Entry 5LAJ (X-ray diffraction, 2.90 A resolution); this record covers chains L and V of the 28 polymer chains in the assembly.

== Chain L ==
Molecule: Proteasome subunit beta type-6
Source organism: Saccharomyces cerevisiae (strain ATCC 204508 / S288c)
Notes: EC 3.4.25.1
UniProt: P23724 (PSB6_YEAST); residues 1-222 here correspond to UniProt positions 20-241 (UniProt number = residue number + 19)
Chain sequence (222 residues; row label = number of the first residue in the row):
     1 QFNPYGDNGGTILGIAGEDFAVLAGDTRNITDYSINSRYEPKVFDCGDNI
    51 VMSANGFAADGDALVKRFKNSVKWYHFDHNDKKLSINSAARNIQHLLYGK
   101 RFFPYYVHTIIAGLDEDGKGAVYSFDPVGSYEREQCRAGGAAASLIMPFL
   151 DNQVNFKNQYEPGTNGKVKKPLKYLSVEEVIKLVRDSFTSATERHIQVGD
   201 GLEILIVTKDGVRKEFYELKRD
Ion coordination: Mg2+: Asp222 (shared with Ile163(V), Asp166(V), Ser169(V) of chain V)

== Chain V ==
Molecule: Proteasome subunit beta type-2
Source organism: Saccharomyces cerevisiae (strain ATCC 204508 / S288c)
Notes: EC 3.4.25.1
UniProt: P25043 (PSB2_YEAST); residues 1-232 here correspond to UniProt positions 30-261 (UniProt number = residue number + 29)
Chain sequence (232 residues; numbered 1 to 232; the number before each row is that of its first residue):
     1 TTIVGVKFNNGVVIAADTRSTQGPIVADKNCAKLHRISPKIWCAGAGTAA
    51 DTEAVTQLIGSNIELHSLYTSREPRVVSALQMLKQHLFKYQGHIGAYLIV
   101 AGVDPTGSHLFSIHAHGSTDVGYYLSLGSGSLAAMAVLESHWKQDLTKEE
   151 AIKLASDAIQAGIWNDLGSGSNVDVCVMEIGKDAEYLRNYLTPNVREEKQ
   201 KSYKFPRGTTAVLKESIVNICDIQEEQVDITA
Disordered / not traced: 227-232
Ion coordination: Mg2+: Ile163, Asp166, Ser169 (shared with Asp222(L) of chain L)

== Chain L / chain V interface ==
Pairs across the interface - 61 pairs, chain L then chain V:
  Arg28(L) - Leu167(V)
  Ile30(L) - Leu167(V)  hydrophobic
  Asp32(L) - Leu167(V)
  Tyr33(L) - Asn165(V)
  Tyr33(L) - Asp166(V)
  Tyr33(L) - Leu167(V)  hydrogen bond (backbone-backbone)
  Tyr33(L) - Gly168(V)
  Ile35(L) - Trp164(V)
  Ile35(L) - Leu167(V)  hydrophobic
  Arg38(L) - Trp164(V)  hydrogen bond (side chain-backbone)
  Arg38(L) - Asn165(V)
  Phe149(L) - Tyr203(V)
  Asn152(L) - Phe205(V)
  Gln153(L) - Lys201(V)
  Gln153(L) - Tyr203(V)
  Gln153(L) - Phe205(V)
  Asn158(L) - Thr209(V)
  Gln159(L) - Phe205(V)
  Gln159(L) - Thr209(V)
  Tyr160(L) - Thr209(V)  hydrogen bond (backbone-backbone)
  Tyr160(L) - Ala211(V)  hydrophobic
  Pro162(L) - Pro206(V)  hydrophobic
  Pro162(L) - Arg207(V)
  Pro162(L) - Gly208(V)
  Asn165(L) - Thr210(V)
  Asn165(L) - Val212(V)
  Gly166(L) - Ala211(V)
  Lys182(L) - Gln200(V)
  Leu183(L) - Tyr203(V)
  Arg185(L) - Glu197(V)  salt bridge
  Arg185(L) - Gln200(V)  hydrogen bond
  Asp186(L) - Lys199(V)
  Asp186(L) - Gln200(V)  hydrogen bond (side chain-backbone)
  Asp186(L) - Lys201(V)
  Asp186(L) - Tyr203(V)  hydrogen bond
  Thr189(L) - Arg196(V)
  Ser190(L) - Arg196(V)  hydrogen bond
  Glu193(L) - Val26(V)
  Glu193(L) - Lys29(V)  salt bridge
  Glu193(L) - Arg196(V)
  Arg194(L) - Pro24(V)
  Arg194(L) - Ile25(V)
  Arg194(L) - Val26(V)  hydrogen bond (backbone-backbone)
  Arg194(L) - Ala27(V)  hydrogen bond (side chain-backbone)
  Arg194(L) - Lys29(V)
  His195(L) - Pro24(V)
  His195(L) - Ile25(V)
  Ile196(L) - Arg19(V)
  Ile196(L) - Pro24(V)  hydrogen bond (backbone-backbone)
  Ile196(L) - Val26(V)  hydrophobic
  Ile196(L) - Leu167(V)
  Lys220(L) - Asn194(V)  hydrogen bond (side chain-backbone)
  Lys220(L) - Val195(V)
  Arg221(L) - Trp164(V)
  Asp222(L) - Arg19(V)  salt bridge
  Asp222(L) - Ile163(V)
  Asp222(L) - Trp164(V)
  Asp222(L) - Ser169(V)
  Asp222(L) - Gly170(V)
  Asp222(L) - Ser171(V)  hydrogen bond (side chain-backbone)
  Asp222(L) - Asn194(V)
Also at the interface, not in a pair above, chain L (33 interface residues in all): Ser34, Leu145, Glu161, Glu179, Glu218
Also at the interface, not in a pair above, chain V (34 interface residues in all): Thr21, Gly23, Asp28

== In short ==
33 residues of chain L face 34 of chain V across their interface, with 12 hydrogen bonds and 3 salt bridges.
Polar contacts include Arg185(L)-Glu197(V), Glu193(L)-Lys29(V) and Asp222(L)-Arg19(V). Asp222(L), Ile163(V),
Asp166(V) and Ser169(V) form the Mg2+ site.
Chain L is Proteasome subunit beta type-6 and chain V is Proteasome subunit beta type-2, both from
Saccharomyces cerevisiae (strain ATCC 204508 / S288c); the structure, Ligand-induced Lys33-Thr1 crosslinking
at the yeast proteasomal subunit beta5 by sulfonate esters, was determined by X-ray diffraction together with
5LAI from the same study.
